Entry 8XM7 (electron microscopy, 4.91 A resolution (low resolution: residue-level contacts below are approximate; hydrogen-bond / salt-bridge calls are withheld)); this record covers chains B and D of the 3 polymer chains in the assembly.

[Chain B]
Protein: Dedicator of cytokinesis protein 5
Organism: Homo sapiens
UniProt: Q9H7D0 (DOCK5_HUMAN); numbering as in UniProt (aligned over 1-1642)
Chain sequence (1648 residues; row label = number of the first residue in the row; numbers below 1 keep their minus sign (Gly-5 is residue -5)):
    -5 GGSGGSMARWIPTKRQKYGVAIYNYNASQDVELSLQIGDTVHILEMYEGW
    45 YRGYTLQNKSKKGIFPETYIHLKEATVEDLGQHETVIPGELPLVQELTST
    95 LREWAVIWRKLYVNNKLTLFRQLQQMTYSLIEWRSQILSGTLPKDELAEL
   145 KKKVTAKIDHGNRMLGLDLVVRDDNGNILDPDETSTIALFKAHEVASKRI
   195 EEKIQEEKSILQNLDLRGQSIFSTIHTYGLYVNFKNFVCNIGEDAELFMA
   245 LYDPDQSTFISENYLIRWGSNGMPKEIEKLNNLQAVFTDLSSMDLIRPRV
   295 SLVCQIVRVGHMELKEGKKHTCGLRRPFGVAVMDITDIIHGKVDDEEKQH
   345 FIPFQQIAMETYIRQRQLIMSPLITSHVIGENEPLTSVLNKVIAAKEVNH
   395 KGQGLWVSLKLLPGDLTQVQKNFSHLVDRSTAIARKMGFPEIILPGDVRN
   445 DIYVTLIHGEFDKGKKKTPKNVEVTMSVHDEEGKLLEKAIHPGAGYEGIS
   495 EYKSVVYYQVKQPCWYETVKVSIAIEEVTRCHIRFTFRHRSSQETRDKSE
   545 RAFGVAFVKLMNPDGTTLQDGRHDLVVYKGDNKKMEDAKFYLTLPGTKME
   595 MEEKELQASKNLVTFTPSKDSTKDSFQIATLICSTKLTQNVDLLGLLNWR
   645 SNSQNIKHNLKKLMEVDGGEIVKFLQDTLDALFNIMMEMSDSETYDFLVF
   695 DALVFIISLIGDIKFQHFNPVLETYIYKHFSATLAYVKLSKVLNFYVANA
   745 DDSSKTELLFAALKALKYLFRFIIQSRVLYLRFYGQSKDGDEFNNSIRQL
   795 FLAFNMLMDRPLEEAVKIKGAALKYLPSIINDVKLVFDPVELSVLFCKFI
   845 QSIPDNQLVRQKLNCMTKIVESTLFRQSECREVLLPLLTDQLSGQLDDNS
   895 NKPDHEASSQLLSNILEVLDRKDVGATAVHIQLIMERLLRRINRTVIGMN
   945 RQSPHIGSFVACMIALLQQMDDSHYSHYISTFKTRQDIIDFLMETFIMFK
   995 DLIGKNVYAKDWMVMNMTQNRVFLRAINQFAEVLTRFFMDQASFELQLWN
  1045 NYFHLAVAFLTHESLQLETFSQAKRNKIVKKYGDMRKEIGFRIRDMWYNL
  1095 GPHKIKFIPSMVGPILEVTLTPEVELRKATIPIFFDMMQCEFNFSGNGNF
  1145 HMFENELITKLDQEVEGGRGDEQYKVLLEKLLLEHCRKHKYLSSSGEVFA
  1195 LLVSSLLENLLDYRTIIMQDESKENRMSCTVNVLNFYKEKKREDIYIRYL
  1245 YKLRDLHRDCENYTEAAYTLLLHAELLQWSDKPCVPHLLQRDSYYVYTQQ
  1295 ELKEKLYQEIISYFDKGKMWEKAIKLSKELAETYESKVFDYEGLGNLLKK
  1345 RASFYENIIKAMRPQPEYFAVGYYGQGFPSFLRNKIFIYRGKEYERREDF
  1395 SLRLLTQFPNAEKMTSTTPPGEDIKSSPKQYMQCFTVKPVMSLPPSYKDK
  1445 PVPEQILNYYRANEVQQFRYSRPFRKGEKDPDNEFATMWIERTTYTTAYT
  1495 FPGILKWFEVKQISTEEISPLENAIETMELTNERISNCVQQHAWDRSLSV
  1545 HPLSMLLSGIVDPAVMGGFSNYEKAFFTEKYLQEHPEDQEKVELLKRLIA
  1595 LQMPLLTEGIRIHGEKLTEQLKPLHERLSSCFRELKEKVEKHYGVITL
Disordered / not traced: -5 to 0, 1216-1642
Construct notes: expression tag (-5 to 0); variant Arg1285 (Lys in Q9H7D0)
Swiss-Prot annotation at these positions:
  - modified residue: Ser365 (Phosphoserine), Lys818 (N6-acetyllysine)

[Chain D]
Protein: Rho-related GTP-binding protein RhoG
Organism: Homo sapiens
UniProt: P84095 (RHOG_HUMAN); residue numbers follow UniProt; this construct covers 1-184
Chain sequence (203 residues; numbered -6 to 196; the number before each row is that of its first residue; numbers below 1 keep their minus sign (Gly-6 is residue -6)):
    -6 GSSGSSGMQSIKCVVVGDGAVGKTCLLICYTTNAFPKEYIPTVFDNYSAQ
    44 SAVDGRTVNLNLWDTAGLEEYDRLRTLSYPQTNVFVICFSIASPPSYENV
    94 RHKWHPEVCHHCPDVPILLVGTKKDLRAQPDTLRRLKEQGQAPITPQQGQ
   144 ALAKQIHAVRYLECSALQQDGVKEVFAEAVRAVLNPTPIKRSGPSSGENL
   194 YFQ
Disordered / not traced: -6 to 0, 182-196
Construct notes: expression tag (-6 to 0, 185-196); engineered mutation Leu61 (Gln in P84095)
Metal / ion sites: Mg2+: Thr35, Thr58 (together with GTP)
Ligand contacts: GTP (guanosine-5'-triphosphate): Asp11, Gly12, Ala13, Val14, Gly15, Lys16, Thr17, Cys18, Phe28, Pro29, Lys30, Glu31, Tyr32, Ile33, Pro34, Thr35, Asp57, Thr58, Ala59, Gly60, Leu61, Lys116, Asp118, Leu119, Cys157, Ser158, Ala159, Leu160
From the paper describing this entry:
  - mutagenesis - R127A/K130A: decreased catalytic activity on DOCK5FL/ELMO1FL

[Interface between chain B and chain D]
Residue-residue contacts (8):
  Val232(B) with Lys130(D)
  Asn393(B) with Ala121(D)
  His394(B) with Pro123(D)
  Lys395(B) with Ala121(D); Leu126(D)
  Gly396(B) with Leu126(D)
  Trp400(B) with Arg127(D); Arg128(D)
Interface residues without a listed pair, chain B (7 interface residues in all): Phe345
Interface features reported in the paper:
  - interface residues, chain B: Val232(B), Phe345(B), Trp400(B)
  - interface residues, chain D: Arg127(D), Lys130(D)

[Overview]
7 residues of chain B face 6 of chain D across their interface. Chain D binds GTP. The Mg2+ site is built by
Thr35(D) and Thr58(D). From the paper: R127A/K130A of chain D reduce catalytic activity on DOCK5FL/ELMO1FL;
interface residues Val232(B), Phe345(B) and Arg127(D) among others.
Here chain B is Dedicator of cytokinesis protein 5 and chain D is Rho-related GTP-binding protein RhoG, both
from Homo sapiens. Entry 8XM7 (Cryo-EM structure of the RhoG/DOCK5/ELMO1/Rac1 complex: RhoG/DOCK5/ELMO1
focused map) was determined by electron microscopy together with 8JHK from the same study.
